PDB entry 8ZNC | electron microscopy, 2.41 A resolution | chain A

# Chain A
Name: Glutamate dehydrogenase
From: Thermococcus profundus
Notes: EC 1.4.1.3
UniProt: O74024 (DHE3_THEPR); numbering as in UniProt (aligned over 4-419)
Amino-acid sequence (416 residues; numbered 4 to 419; the number before each row is that of its first residue):
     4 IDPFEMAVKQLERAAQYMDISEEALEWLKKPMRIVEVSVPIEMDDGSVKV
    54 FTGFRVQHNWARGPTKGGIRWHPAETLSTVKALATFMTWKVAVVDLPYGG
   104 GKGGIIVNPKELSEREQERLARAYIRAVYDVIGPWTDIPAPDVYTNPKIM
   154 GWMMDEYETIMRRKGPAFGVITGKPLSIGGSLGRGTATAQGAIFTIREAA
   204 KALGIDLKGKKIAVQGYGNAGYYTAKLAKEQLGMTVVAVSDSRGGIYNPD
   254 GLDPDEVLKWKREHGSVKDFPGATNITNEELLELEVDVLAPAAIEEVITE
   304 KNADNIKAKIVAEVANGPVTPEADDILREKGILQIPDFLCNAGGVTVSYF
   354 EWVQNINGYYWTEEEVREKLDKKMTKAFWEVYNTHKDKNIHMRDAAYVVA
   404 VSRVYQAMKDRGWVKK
Sequence notes: engineered mutation Phe89 (Trp in O74024)
Small-molecule neighbours:
  - 2-oxoglutaric acid (AKG): Lys69, Gly70, Gly71, Met90, Lys93, Lys105, Ala143, Pro144, Asp145, Thr175, Gly347, Val348, Ser351
  - NADPH (NDP; NADPH dihydro-nicotinamide-adenine-dinucleotide phosphate): Thr191, Gln218, Gly219, Tyr220, Gly221, Asn222, Ala223, Gly224, Asp244, Ser245, Arg246, Lys264, Asn281, Ala295, Ala296, Ile297, Val317, Ala318, Asn319, Asn344
Swiss-Prot annotation at these positions:
  - active site: Lys105
  - binding site (NAD(+)): Gly219 to Tyr225

# Overview
Bound to chain A: NADPH and 2-oxoglutaric acid. Curated annotation (UniProt) lists active-site residue Lys105
and 7 NAD+-binding residues.
Chain A is Glutamate dehydrogenase (Thermococcus profundus); the structure, Cryo-EM structure of W89F mutated
Glutamate dehydrogenase from Thermococcus profundus incorporating NADPH, AKG in the steady ..., was determined
by electron microscopy (same publication as 8ZNE, 8ZNB, 8ZND, 8ZNG and 8ZMU).
